PDB entry 8GRA | electron microscopy, 2.80 A resolution | chains G and C of the 12 polymer chains in the assembly

Chain G:
Name: Type VI secretion system spike protein VgrG
Organism: Bacteroides fragilis
Reference sequence: A0A3E5IG38 (A0A3E5IG38_BACFG); residues 1-616 here = UniProt positions 1-616
Sequence (616 residues; each row starts with the number of its first residue):
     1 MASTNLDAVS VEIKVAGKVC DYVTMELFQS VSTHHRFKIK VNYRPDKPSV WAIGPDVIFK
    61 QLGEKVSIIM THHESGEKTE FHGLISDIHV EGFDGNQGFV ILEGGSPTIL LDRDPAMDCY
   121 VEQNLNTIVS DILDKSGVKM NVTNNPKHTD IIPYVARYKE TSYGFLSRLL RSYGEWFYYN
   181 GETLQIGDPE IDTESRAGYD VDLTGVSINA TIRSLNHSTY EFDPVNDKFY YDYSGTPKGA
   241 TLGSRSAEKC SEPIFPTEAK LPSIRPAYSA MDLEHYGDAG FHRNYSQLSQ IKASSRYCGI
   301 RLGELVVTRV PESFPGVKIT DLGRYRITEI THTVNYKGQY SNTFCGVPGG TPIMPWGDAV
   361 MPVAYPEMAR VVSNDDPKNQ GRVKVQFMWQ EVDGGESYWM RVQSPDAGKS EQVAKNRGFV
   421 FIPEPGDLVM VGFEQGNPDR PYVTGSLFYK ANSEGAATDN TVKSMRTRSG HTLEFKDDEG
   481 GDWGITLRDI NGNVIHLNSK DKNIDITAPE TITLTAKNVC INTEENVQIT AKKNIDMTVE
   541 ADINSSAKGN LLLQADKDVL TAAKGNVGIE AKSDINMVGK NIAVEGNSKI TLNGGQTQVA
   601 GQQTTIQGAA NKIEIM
Unresolved in the structure: 1-2, 616

Chain C:
Name: Bacterodales T6SS protein TssD (Hcp)
Organism: Bacteroides fragilis
Reference sequence: A0A081TQ32 (A0A081TQ32_BACFG); residues 1-129 here = UniProt positions 1-129
Sequence (129 residues; row label = number of the first residue in the row):
     1 MAFRATLSFA GKEFDVLDCT YSLKRDVDSK GRPSSNIYGG QIRLHVESTD DTSILENMTN
    61 QFKPHSGSIV FKKGDEEAKM KELTWENGYI TEFTENIDIV GSQPMTITFV VSAQVIKIGG
   121 AQFEQNWPK
Unresolved in the structure: 1, 76-77

Interface between chain G and chain C:
Residue-residue contacts (10):
  Asn-5(G) / Asn-36(C)  hydrogen bond (backbone-side chain)
  Asn-5(G) / Ile-37(C)  hydrogen bond (side chain-backbone)
  Asn-5(G) / Phe-123(C)
  Asn-5(G) / Glu-124(C)
  Pro-45(G) / Phe-62(C)
  Asp-46(G) / Phe-62(C)
  Asp-200(G) / Arg-32(C)  salt bridge
  Arg-296(G) / Ser-34(C)
  Lys-337(G) / Asp-26(C)  salt bridge
  Gln-339(G) / Asp-26(C)
Interface residues without a listed pair, chain G (10 interface residues in all): Leu-6, Asp-7, Asp-21
Interface residues without a listed pair, chain C (12 interface residues in all): Lys-30, Ser-35, Tyr-38, Pro-128

In short:
The interface between chain G and chain C involves 10 residues on one side and 12 on the other; the contacts
include 2 hydrogen bonds and 2 salt bridges. Polar contacts include Asp-200(G)/Arg-32(C), Lys-337(G)/Asp-26(C)
and Asn-5(G)/Asn-36(C).
Chain G is Type VI secretion system spike protein VgrG and chain C is Bacterodales T6SS protein TssD (Hcp),
both from Bacteroides fragilis; the structure, Structure of Type VI secretion system cargo delivery vehicle
Hcp-VgrG-PAAR, was determined by electron microscopy, deposited together with 7YW0.
